PDB entry 4QWX | X-ray diffraction, 2.90 A resolution | chains S and T of the 28 polymer chains in the assembly

[Chain S]
Name: Proteasome subunit alpha type-6
From: Saccharomyces cerevisiae
Notes: EC 3.4.25.1
UniProt: P40302 (PSA6_YEAST); residues 0-233 here correspond to UniProt positions 1-234 (UniProt number = residue number + 1)
Chain sequence (234 residues; numbered 0 to 233; the number before each row is that of its first residue; numbering starts at 0):
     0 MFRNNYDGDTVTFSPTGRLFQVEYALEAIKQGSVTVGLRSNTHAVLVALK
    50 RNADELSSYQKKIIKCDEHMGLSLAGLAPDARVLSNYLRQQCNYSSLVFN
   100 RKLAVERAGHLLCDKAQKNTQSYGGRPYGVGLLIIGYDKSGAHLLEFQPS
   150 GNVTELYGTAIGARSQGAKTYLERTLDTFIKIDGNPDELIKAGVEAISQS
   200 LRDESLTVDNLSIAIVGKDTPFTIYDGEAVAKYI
Not modelled in the structure: 0-2
Curated features (UniProtKB/Swiss-Prot):
  - modified residue: Ser13 (Phosphoserine)
  - cross-link: Lys190 (Glycyl lysine isopeptide (Lys-Gly) (interchain with G-Cter in ubiquitin))

[Chain T]
Name: Probable proteasome subunit alpha type-7
From: Saccharomyces cerevisiae
Notes: EC 3.4.25.1
UniProt: P21242 (PSA7_YEAST); residues -3 to 284 here correspond to UniProt positions 1-288 (UniProt number = residue number + 4)
Chain sequence (288 residues; each row starts with the number of its first residue; numbers below 1 keep their minus sign (Met-3 is residue -3)):
    -3 MTSIGTGYDLSNSVFSPDGRNFQVEYAVKAVENGTTSIGIKCNDGVVFAV
    47 EKLITSKLLVPQKNVKIQVVDRHIGCVYSGLIPDGRHLVNRGREEAASFK
    97 KLYKTPIPIPAFADRLGQYVQAHTLYNSVRPFGVSTIFGGVDKNGAHLYM
   147 LEPSGSYWGYKGAATGKGRQSAKAELEKLVDHHPEGLSAREAVKQAAKII
   197 YLAHEDNKEKDFELEISWCSLSETNGLHKFVKGDLLQEAIDFAQKEINGD
   247 DDEDEDDSDNVMSSDDENAPVATNANATTDQEGDIHLE
Not modelled in the structure: -3 to 1, 245-284
Curated features (UniProtKB/Swiss-Prot):
  - modified residue: Thr-2 (N-acetylthreonine)

[How chain S and chain T interact]
Contacting residue pairs - 65 pairs, chain S then chain T:
  Asn4(S) with Leu6(T)
  Tyr5(S) with Asp5(T), hydrogen bond; Leu6(T), hydrophobic
  Thr9(S) with Arg126(T)
  Val10(S) with Gln19(T); Asn123(T); Ser124(T); Val125(T); Arg126(T)
  Thr11(S) with Leu6(T); Gln19(T)
  Phe12(S) with Gln19(T), hydrogen bond (backbone-side chain); Tyr22(T); Ala23(T), hydrophobic; Leu77(T), hydrophobic; Arg126(T); Pro127(T)
  Ser13(S) with Tyr22(T)
  Pro14(S) with Tyr22(T), hydrophobic; Lys25(T)
  Thr15(S) with Lys25(T)
  Gly16(S) with Tyr22(T); Lys25(T); Ala26(T)
  Leu18(S) with Leu77(T), hydrophobic; Arg126(T)
  Glu105(S) with Lys59(T)
  His109(S) with Arg82(T)
  Cys112(S) with Arg82(T)
  Asp113(S) with Arg82(T), salt bridge; Asn86(T)
  Gln116(S) with Pro79(T); Asp80(T); His83(T), hydrogen bond; Arg126(T)
  Thr119(S) with Arg126(T), hydrogen bond (backbone-side chain)
  Gln120(S) with His119(T); Val125(T); Arg126(T), hydrogen bond (backbone-backbone); Phe128(T)
  Ser121(S) with Ser124(T)
  Tyr122(S) with Ser124(T), hydrogen bond (backbone-backbone)
  His142(S) with Lys59(T)
  Ser149(S) with Pro79(T)
  Gly150(S) with Pro79(T)
  Asn151(S) with Ile78(T); Pro79(T)
  Thr153(S) with Leu55(T); Asn60(T)
  Glu154(S) with Val56(T); Lys59(T); Asn60(T), hydrogen bond (backbone-side chain)
  Leu155(S) with Leu54(T); Leu55(T), hydrophobic; Val56(T)
  Tyr156(S) with Leu54(T), hydrogen bond (backbone-backbone); Leu55(T); Val56(T); Pro57(T)
  Gly157(S) with Leu54(T)
  Lys168(S) with Leu54(T)
  Leu171(S) with Leu54(T)
  Glu172(S) with Ser52(T), hydrogen bond; Lys53(T), hydrogen bond (side chain-backbone)
  Leu175(S) with Lys53(T)
Interface residues without a listed pair, chain S (37 interface residues in all): Arg38, Lys117, Ser139, Val152
Interface residues without a listed pair, chain T (30 interface residues in all): Gly129

[Summary]
37 residues of chain S and 30 residues of chain T are in contact; the contacts include 10 hydrogen bonds and 1
salt bridge. Polar contacts include Asp113(S)-Arg82(T), Tyr5(S)-Asp5(T) and Phe12(S)-Gln19(T).
Here chain S is Proteasome subunit alpha type-6 and chain T is Probable proteasome subunit alpha type-7, both
from Saccharomyces cerevisiae. Entry 4QWX (yCP in complex with the epoxyketone inhibitor ONX 0914) was
determined by X-ray diffraction together with 4QUX, 4QUY, 4QV0, 4QV1, 4QV3, 4QV4 and 42 further entries from
the same study.
